Entry 8ATY (X-ray diffraction, 1.90 A resolution); this record covers chain A.

Chain A:
Name: Peroxisome proliferator-activated receptor gamma
Source organism: Homo sapiens
UniProtKB: P37231 (PPARG_HUMAN); residues 203-477 here correspond to UniProt positions 231-505 (UniProt number = residue number + 28)
Sequence (277 residues; row label = number of the first residue in the row; note: 202 numbers in that range are skipped by the numbering (no residue carries them; nothing is unmodelled there); numbers below 1 keep their minus sign (Ser-1 is residue -1)):
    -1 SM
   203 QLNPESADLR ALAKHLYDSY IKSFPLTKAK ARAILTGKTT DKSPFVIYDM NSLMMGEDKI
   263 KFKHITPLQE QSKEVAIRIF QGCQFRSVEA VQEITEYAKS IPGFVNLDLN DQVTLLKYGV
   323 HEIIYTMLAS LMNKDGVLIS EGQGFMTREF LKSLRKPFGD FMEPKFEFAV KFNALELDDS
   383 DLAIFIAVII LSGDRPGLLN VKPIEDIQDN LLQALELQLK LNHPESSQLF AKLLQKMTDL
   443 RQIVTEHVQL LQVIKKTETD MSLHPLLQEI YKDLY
Differences from the reference sequence: expression tag (-1 to 0)
Small-molecule neighbours:
  - O7O (2-[4-chloranyl-6-(5,6,7,8-tetrahydronaphthalen-1-ylamino)pyrimidin-2-yl]sulfanylethanoic acid), molecule 1: Ile249, Leu255, Glu259, Ile262, Phe264, Gln273, Arg280, Ile281, Gln283, Gly284, Cys285, Phe287, Arg288, Ile341, Ser342, Met348
  - O7O, molecule 2: Phe282, Cys285, Gln286, Arg288, Ser289, Ala292, Ile326, Tyr327, Leu330, Leu333, Val339, Leu340, Ile341, Phe363, Met364, Lys367, His449, Leu453, Leu469, Tyr473
Curated features (UniProtKB/Swiss-Prot):
  - motif: Pro467 to Asp475 (9aaTAD)
  - binding site (rosiglitazone): Gln286 to Ser289, His323, His449, Tyr473
  - cross-link: Lys224 (Glycyl lysine isopeptide (Lys-Gly) (interchain with G-Cter in ubiquitin))
Reported in the primary citation:
  - binding site for O7O: Glu259, Arg288, Ser289, Ser342, His449, Tyr473

Summary:
Ligands of chain A: compound O7O. Curated annotation (UniProt) lists 7 rosiglitazone-binding residues. From
the paper: a binding site for O7O at Glu259, Arg288 and Ser289 among others.
Chain A is Peroxisome proliferator-activated receptor gamma (Homo sapiens); the structure, Crystal structure
of PPAR gamma (PPARG) in complex with JP85 (compound 1), was determined by X-ray diffraction together with
8ATZ, 8CPH, 8CPI and 8CPJ from the same study.
